PDB entry 7C0M | electron microscopy, 3.90 A resolution | chains E and I of the 22 polymer chains in the assembly

Chain E:
Protein: Histone H3.1
Organism: Homo sapiens
UniProt: P68431 (H31_HUMAN); residues 1-135 here correspond to UniProt positions 2-136 (UniProt number = residue number + 1)
Amino-acid sequence (139 residues; numbered -3 to 135; the number before each row is that of its first residue; numbers below 1 keep their minus sign (Gly-3 is residue -3)):
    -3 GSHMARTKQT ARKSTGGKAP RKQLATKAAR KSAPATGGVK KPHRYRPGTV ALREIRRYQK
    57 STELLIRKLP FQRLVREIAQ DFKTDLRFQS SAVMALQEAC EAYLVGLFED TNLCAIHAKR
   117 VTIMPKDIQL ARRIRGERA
Unresolved in the structure: -3 to 38
Construct notes: expression tag (-3 to 0)
Curated features (UniProtKB/Swiss-Prot):
  - modified residue: Arg2 (Asymmetric dimethylarginine), Thr3 (Phosphothreonine), Lys4 (Allysine), Gln5 (5-glutamyl dopamine), Thr6 (Phosphothreonine), Arg8 (Citrulline), Lys9 (N6,N6,N6-trimethyllysine), Ser10 (ADP-ribosylserine), Thr11 (Phosphothreonine), Lys14 (N6-(2-hydroxyisobutyryl)lysine), Arg17 (Asymmetric dimethylarginine), Lys18 (N6-(2-hydroxyisobutyryl)lysine), Lys23 (N6-(2-hydroxyisobutyryl)lysine), Arg26 (Citrulline), Lys27 (N6,N6,N6-trimethyllysine), Ser28 (ADP-ribosylserine), Lys36 (N6,N6,N6-trimethyllysine), Lys37 (N6-methyllysine), Tyr41 (Phosphotyrosine), Lys56 (N6,N6,N6-trimethyllysine) and 8 more in UniProt
  - lipidation: Lys18 (N6-decanoyllysine)

Chain I:
Molecule: 145-nt DNA strand
Organism: synthetic construct
Sequence (145 nucleotides; numbered 1 to 145; the number before each row is that of its first residue):
     1 ATCAGAATCC CGGTGCCGAG GCCGCTCAAT TGGTCGTAGA CAGCTCTAGC ACCGCTTAAA
    61 CGCACGTACG CGCTGTCCCC CGCGTTTTAA CCGCCAAGGG GATTACTCCC TAGTCTCCAG
   121 GCACGTGTCA GATATATACA TCGAT

Chain E / chain I interface:
Residue-residue contacts (16; chain E residue first):
  Arg40(E) - DG82(I)  sugar contact
  Arg40(E) - DC83(I)  sugar contact
  Tyr41(E) - DA7(I)  sugar contact
  Tyr41(E) - DC83(I)  phosphate contact
  Gly44(E) - DG82(I)  phosphate contact
  Val46(E) - DG82(I)  phosphate contact
  Ala47(E) - DG82(I)  hydrogen bond to the phosphate
  Arg49(E) - DA7(I)  salt bridge to the phosphate
  Arg49(E) - DT8(I)  phosphate contact
  Arg63(E) - DA90(I)  sugar contact
  Arg63(E) - DC91(I)  phosphate contact
  Lys64(E) - DC91(I)  hydrogen bond to the phosphate
  Leu65(E) - DC91(I)  hydrogen bond to the phosphate
  Pro66(E) - DA90(I)  phosphate contact
  Arg69(E) - DA90(I)  salt bridge to the phosphate
  Arg83(E) - DG99(I)  sugar contact
Interface residues without a listed pair, chain E (15 interface residues in all): His39, Pro43, Thr45
Interface residues without a listed pair, chain I (11 interface residues in all): DG5, DA6, DC81, DG100

Summary:
The interface between chain E and chain I involves 15 residues on one side and 11 on the other, with 3
hydrogen bonds and 2 salt bridges. Polar contacts include Ala47(E)-DG82(I), Lys64(E)-DC91(I) and
Leu65(E)-DC91(I).
Here chain E is Histone H3.1 (Homo sapiens) and chain I is a 145-nt DNA strand (synthetic construct). Entry
7C0M (Human cGAS-nucleosome complex) was determined by electron microscopy.
